PDB entry 5UAV | X-ray diffraction, 1.85 A resolution | chains A and B of the 5 polymer chains in the assembly

Chain A (and B):
Name: Pyrroline-5-carboxylate reductase 1, mitochondrial
Source organism: Homo sapiens
Notes: EC 1.5.1.2; chain B of this document is another copy of the same molecule, construct and numbering; everything in this record applies to it too
UniProtKB: P32322 (P5CR1_HUMAN); residue numbers follow UniProt; this construct covers 1-300
Amino-acid sequence (322 residues; row label = number of the first residue in the row; numbers below 1 keep their minus sign (Met-21 is residue -21)):
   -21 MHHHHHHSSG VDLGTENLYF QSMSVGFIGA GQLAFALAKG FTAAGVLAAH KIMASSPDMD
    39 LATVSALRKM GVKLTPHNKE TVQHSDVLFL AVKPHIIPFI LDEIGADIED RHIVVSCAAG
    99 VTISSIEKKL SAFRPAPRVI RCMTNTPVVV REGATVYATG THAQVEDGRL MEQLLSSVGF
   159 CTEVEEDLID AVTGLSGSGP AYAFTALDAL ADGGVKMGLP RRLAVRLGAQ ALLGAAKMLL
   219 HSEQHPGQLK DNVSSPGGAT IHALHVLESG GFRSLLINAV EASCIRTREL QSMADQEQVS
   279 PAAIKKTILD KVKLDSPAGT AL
Disordered / not traced: -21 to -4, 275-300 (chain B: -21 to -6, 274-300)
Construct notes: initiating methionine (-21); expression tag (-20 to 0)
Small-molecule neighbours:
  - NADPH (NDP; NADPH dihydro-nicotinamide-adenine-dinucleotide phosphate): Ile6, Gly7, Ala8, Gly9, Gln10, Leu11, Ala12, Ser33, Ser34, Pro35, Asp36, Asn56, Ala69, Val70, Lys71, Pro72, Ile74, Ile78, Cys95, Ala96, Ala97, Met121, Thr122, Asn123, Thr124
  - tetrahydrofuran-2-carboxylic acid (TFB), molecule 1: Ala97, Met121, Thr171, Gly175, Ser176
  - tetrahydrofuran-2-carboxylic acid (TFB), molecule 2: Val231, Ser233, Gly236, Ala237, Thr238
Curated features (UniProtKB/Swiss-Prot):
  - binding site (NADP(+)): Ile6 to Leu11, Ser34, Asn56, Ala69 to Pro72, Cys95 to Ala97
  - binding site (NADPH): Ala8, Gln10, Leu11, Ser34, Asp36, Asn56, Val70, Lys71, Ala97, Asn230
  - binding site (L-proline): Glu164, Ala237, Thr238
  - modified residue: Ser2 (N-acetylserine), Ser278 (Phosphoserine)
  - natural variant: Arg119 (R119G: In ARCL2B; R119H: In ARCL2B), Ala179 (A179T: In ARCL2B), Gly206 (G206R: In ARCL2B; G206W: In ARCL2B), Gly248 (G248E: In ARCL3B), Arg251 (R251H: In ARCL3B), Ala257 (A257T: In ARCL3B), Arg266 (R266Q: In ARCL2B)
  - mutagenesis: Glu221 (E221A: Reduced enzyme activity), Thr238 (T238A: Decreased pyrroline-5-carboxylate reductase activity)
What the authors report for this chain:
  - catalytic residues: Thr238
  - mutagenesis - T238A (10-fold): decreased catalytic activity on l-P5C

Chain A / chain B interface:
Residue-residue contacts (193; chain A residue first):
  Gln10(A) with Asn230(B)
  Lys71(A) with Ser233(B); Pro234(B)
  Thr124(A) with Met216(B), hydrogen bond
  Pro125(A) with Gly212(B); Ala213(B); Met216(B)
  Val127(A) with Met216(B), hydrophobic
  Val128(A) with Gly212(B); Lys215(B), hydrogen bond (backbone-side chain); Met216(B), hydrophobic
  Glu130(A) with Gln208(B), hydrogen bond; Leu211(B); Gly212(B); Lys215(B)
  Gly131(A) with Gln208(B), hydrogen bond (backbone-side chain)
  Ala132(A) with Gln208(B)
  Phe158(A) with Arg204(B); Leu205(B), hydrophobic
  Thr160(A) with Leu201(B)
  Leu166(A) with Gly196(B); Leu197(B)
  Ala169(A) with Met195(B); Leu197(B), hydrophobic
  Val170(A) with Leu197(B), hydrophobic; Leu205(B), hydrophobic
  Leu173(A) with Leu188(B); Leu197(B), hydrophobic; Ala202(B); Leu205(B), hydrophobic; Gly206(B)
  Ser174(A) with Leu205(B); Ala209(B)
  Ser176(A) with Thr238(B), hydrogen bond
  Pro178(A) with Ala213(B), hydrophobic
  Ala179(A) with Val231(B), hydrophobic; Thr238(B); Leu242(B)
  Tyr180(A) with Leu188(B), hydrophobic; Ala241(B); Leu245(B), hydrophobic; Phe250(B)
  Ala181(A) with Leu210(B), hydrophobic; Ala213(B), hydrophobic
  Phe182(A) with Ala213(B); Pro224(B); Leu227(B), hydrophobic; Lys228(B)
  Thr183(A) with Lys228(B); Leu242(B); Phe250(B); Arg251(B)
  Ala184(A) with Phe250(B); Leu254(B), hydrophobic
  Leu185(A) with Leu217(B), hydrophobic
  Asp186(A) with His223(B); Arg251(B), salt bridge
  Ala187(A) with Arg251(B); Ile255(B)
  Leu188(A) with Leu173(B); Tyr180(B), hydrophobic; Leu254(B), hydrophobic; Val258(B), hydrophobic
  Asp190(A) with Ile255(B)
  Gly191(A) with Ile255(B); Val258(B)
  Gly192(A) with Val258(B)
  Lys194(A) with Glu259(B), salt bridge
  Met195(A) with Ala169(B); Glu259(B); Cys262(B), hydrophobic; Arg266(B)
  Gly196(A) with Leu166(B)
  Leu197(A) with Leu166(B); Ala169(B), hydrophobic; Val170(B), hydrophobic; Leu173(B), hydrophobic
  Pro198(A) with Leu166(B)
  Arg199(A) with His223(B); Pro224(B)
  Ala202(A) with Leu173(B)
  Arg204(A) with Phe158(B); Leu218(B)
  Leu205(A) with Phe158(B), hydrophobic; Val170(B), hydrophobic; Ser174(B)
  Gly206(A) with Leu173(B)
  Ala207(A) with Ala214(B); Leu218(B), hydrophobic
  Gln208(A) with Glu130(B), hydrogen bond (side chain-backbone); Gly131(B), hydrogen bond (side chain-backbone); Ala132(B); Phe158(B); Leu218(B)
  Ala209(A) with Ser174(B)
  Leu210(A) with Ala181(B), hydrophobic
  Leu211(A) with Glu130(B); Ala214(B); Lys215(B); Leu218(B), hydrophobic
  Gly212(A) with Pro125(B); Val128(B); Glu130(B)
  Ala213(A) with Pro125(B); Pro178(B), hydrophobic; Ala181(B), hydrophobic; Phe182(B)
  Ala214(A) with Ala207(B); Leu211(B), hydrophobic
  Lys215(A) with Val128(B), hydrogen bond (side chain-backbone); Glu130(B); Leu211(B)
  Met216(A) with Thr124(B); Pro125(B); Val127(B), hydrophobic; Val128(B), hydrophobic; Phe182(B), hydrophobic
  Leu217(A) with Leu185(B), hydrophobic; Ala207(B), hydrophobic
  Leu218(A) with Arg204(B); Ala207(B), hydrophobic; Gln208(B); Leu211(B), hydrophobic
  His223(A) with Asp186(B), salt bridge
  Pro224(A) with Phe182(B); Asp186(B)
  Leu227(A) with Phe182(B), hydrophobic
  Lys228(A) with Phe182(B)
  Asn230(A) with Gln10(B)
  Val231(A) with Thr124(B); Ala179(B), hydrophobic; Phe182(B), hydrophobic
  Ser233(A) with Lys71(B)
  Pro234(A) with Lys71(B)
  Gly235(A) with Arg264(B), hydrogen bond (backbone-side chain)
  Gly236(A) with Arg264(B)
  Ala237(A) with Ser176(B); Ser261(B); Arg264(B); Thr265(B)
  Thr238(A) with Ser176(B), hydrogen bond; Ala179(B)
  His240(A) with Arg264(B)
  Ala241(A) with Tyr180(B); Ala257(B); Ser261(B)
  Leu242(A) with Ala179(B); Thr183(B)
  Val244(A) with Asn256(B); Ala257(B), hydrophobic
  Leu245(A) with Tyr180(B), hydrophobic; Leu253(B); Ala257(B), hydrophobic
  Gly248(A) with Leu253(B)
  Phe250(A) with Thr183(B); Ala184(B); Phe250(B), hydrophobic; Leu253(B), hydrophobic; Leu254(B), hydrophobic
  Arg251(A) with Thr183(B); Asp186(B), salt bridge; Ala187(B)
  Leu253(A) with Leu245(B); Gly248(B); Phe250(B), hydrophobic; Leu253(B), hydrophobic
  Leu254(A) with Ala184(B), hydrophobic; Leu188(B), hydrophobic; Phe250(B), hydrophobic
  Ile255(A) with Ala187(B); Asp190(B); Gly191(B)
  Asn256(A) with Val244(B)
  Ala257(A) with Ala241(B); Val244(B), hydrophobic; Leu245(B), hydrophobic
  Val258(A) with Leu188(B), hydrophobic; Gly191(B); Gly192(B)
  Glu259(A) with Lys194(B), salt bridge; Met195(B)
  Ala260(A) with His240(B); Ala241(B), hydrophobic; Val244(B), hydrophobic
  Ser261(A) with Ala237(B); Ala241(B)
  Cys262(A) with Met195(B), hydrophobic
  Arg264(A) with Gly235(B), hydrogen bond (side chain-backbone); Gly236(B); Ala237(B); His240(B)
  Thr265(A) with Ala237(B)
  Arg266(A) with Met195(B)
Also at the interface, not in a pair above, chain A (99 interface residues in all): Asn123, Val134, Val162, Thr171, Gly175, Gly177, Leu201, Val203, His219, Ser232, Glu246, Gly249, Ile263
Also at the interface, not in a pair above, chain B (96 interface residues in all): Asn123, Val134, Thr160, Val162, Gly177, Pro198, Val203, His219, Glu246, Gly249, Ala260, Ile263, Leu268

In short:
99 residues of chain A face 96 of chain B across their interface, with 11 hydrogen bonds and 5 salt bridges.
Among the polar pairs are Asp186(A)-Arg251(B), Lys194(A)-Glu259(B) and His223(A)-Asp186(B). Chain A binds
NADPH and tetrahydrofuran-2-carboxylic acid. From the paper: the catalytic residue Thr238(A); T238A of chain A
reduces catalytic activity on l-P5C.
Chain A and chain B are both Pyrroline-5-carboxylate reductase 1, mitochondrial (Homo sapiens); the structure,
Structure of human PYCR-1 complexed with NADPH and L-tetrahydrofuroic acid, was determined by X-ray
diffraction together with 5UAT, 5UAU, 5UAW and 5UAX from the same study.
